8QZ1 - chains C and D of the 4 polymer chains in the assembly; structure by X-ray diffraction, 3.59 A resolution.

# Chain C (and D)
Name: Nanobody 58
From: Lama glama
Notes: antibody fragment or engineered binder; chain D of this document is another copy of the same molecule, construct and numbering; everything in this record applies to it too
Amino-acid sequence (136 residues; row label = number of the first residue in the row):
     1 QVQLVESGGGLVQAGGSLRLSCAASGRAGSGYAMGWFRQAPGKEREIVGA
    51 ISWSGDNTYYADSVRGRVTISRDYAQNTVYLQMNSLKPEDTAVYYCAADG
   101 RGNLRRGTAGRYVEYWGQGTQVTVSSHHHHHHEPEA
Disordered / not traced: 130-136 (chain D: 1-2, 126-136)
Cystine bridges: C22-C96

# Chain C / chain D interface
Residue-residue contacts (13):
  S54(C) with R65(D), hydrogen bond (backbone-side chain)
  G55(C) with Y60(D)
  D56(C) with Y59(D); Y60(D), hydrogen bond (backbone-backbone)
  N57(C) with T58(D)
  T58(C) with N57(D); T58(D), hydrogen bond
  Y59(C) with D56(D)
  Y60(C) with G55(D); D56(D), hydrogen bond (backbone-backbone)
  R65(C) with S54(D); D56(D)
  T69(C) with T69(D)
Other interface residues (no listed pair), chain D (10 interface residues in all): D62

# In short
Chain C and chain D form an interface of 9 and 10 residues respectively; the contacts include 4 hydrogen
bonds. Polar contacts include S54(C)-R65(D), T58(C)-T58(D) and D56(C)-Y60(D).
Both chains are Nanobody 58 (Lama glama). Entry 8QZ1 (Crystal structure of human two pore domain potassium ion
channel TREK-2 (K2P10.1) in complex with a ...) was determined by X-ray diffraction, deposited together with
8QZ2, 8QZ3 and 8QZ4.
